8G73 - chains B and C of the 6 polymer chains in the assembly; structure by electron microscopy, 2.50 A resolution.

[Chain B]
Protein: Spike glycoprotein
Source organism: Severe acute respiratory syndrome coronavirus 2
UniProt: P0DTC2 (SPIKE_SARS2); residue numbers follow UniProt; this construct covers 14-1211
Sequence (1234 residues; row label = number of the first residue in the row):
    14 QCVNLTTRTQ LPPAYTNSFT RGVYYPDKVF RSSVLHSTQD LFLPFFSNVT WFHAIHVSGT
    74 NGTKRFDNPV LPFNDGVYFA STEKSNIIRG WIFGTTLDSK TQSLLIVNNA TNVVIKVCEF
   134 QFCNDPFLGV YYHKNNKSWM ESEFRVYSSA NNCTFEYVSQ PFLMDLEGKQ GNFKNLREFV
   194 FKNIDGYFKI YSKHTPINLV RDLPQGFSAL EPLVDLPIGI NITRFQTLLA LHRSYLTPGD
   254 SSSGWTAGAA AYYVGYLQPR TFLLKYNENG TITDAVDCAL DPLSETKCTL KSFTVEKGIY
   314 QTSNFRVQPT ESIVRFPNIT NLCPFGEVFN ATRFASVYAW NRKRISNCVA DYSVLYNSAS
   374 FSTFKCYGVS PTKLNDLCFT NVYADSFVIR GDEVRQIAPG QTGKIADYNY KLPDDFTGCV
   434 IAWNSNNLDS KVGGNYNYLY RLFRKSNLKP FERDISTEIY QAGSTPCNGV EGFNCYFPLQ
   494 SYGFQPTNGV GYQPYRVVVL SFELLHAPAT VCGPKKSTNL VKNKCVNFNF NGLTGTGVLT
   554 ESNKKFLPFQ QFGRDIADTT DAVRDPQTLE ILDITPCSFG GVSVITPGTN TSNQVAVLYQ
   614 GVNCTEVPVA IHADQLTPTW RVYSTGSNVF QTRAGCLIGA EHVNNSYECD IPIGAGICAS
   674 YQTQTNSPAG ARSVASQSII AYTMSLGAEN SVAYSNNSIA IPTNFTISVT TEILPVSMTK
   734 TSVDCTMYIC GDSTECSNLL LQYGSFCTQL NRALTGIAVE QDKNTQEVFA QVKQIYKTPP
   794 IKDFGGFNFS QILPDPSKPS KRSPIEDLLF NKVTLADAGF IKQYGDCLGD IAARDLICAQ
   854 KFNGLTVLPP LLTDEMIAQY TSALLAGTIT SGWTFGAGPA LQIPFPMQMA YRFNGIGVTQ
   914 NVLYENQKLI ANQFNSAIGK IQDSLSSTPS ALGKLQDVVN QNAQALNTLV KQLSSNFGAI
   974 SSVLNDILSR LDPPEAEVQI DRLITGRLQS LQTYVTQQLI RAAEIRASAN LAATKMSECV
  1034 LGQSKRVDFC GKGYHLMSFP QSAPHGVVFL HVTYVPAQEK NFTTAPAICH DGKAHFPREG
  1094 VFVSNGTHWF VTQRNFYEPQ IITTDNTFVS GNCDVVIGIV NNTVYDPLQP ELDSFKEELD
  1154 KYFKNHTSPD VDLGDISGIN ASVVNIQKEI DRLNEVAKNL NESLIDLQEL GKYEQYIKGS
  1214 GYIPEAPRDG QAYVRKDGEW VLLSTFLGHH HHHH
Not modelled in the structure: 181-183, 621-640, 677-688, 828-853, 1148-1247
Differences from the reference sequence: conflict Gly614 (Asp in P0DTC2), Ala682 (Arg in P0DTC2), Gly683 (Arg in P0DTC2), Pro817 (Phe in P0DTC2), Pro892 (Ala in P0DTC2), Pro899 (Ala in P0DTC2), Pro942 (Ala in P0DTC2), Pro986 (Lys in P0DTC2), Pro987 (Val in P0DTC2); expression tag (1212-1247)
Swiss-Prot annotation at these positions:
  - region: Asn280 to Cys301 (Putative superantigen), Arg403 to Asp405 (Integrin-binding motif), Asn448 to Phe456 (Immunodominant HLA epitope recognized by the CD8+), Pro681, Ala684 (Putative superantigen), Ser816 to Tyr837 (Fusion peptide 1), Lys835 to Phe855 (Fusion peptide 2), Asp1163 to Glu1202 (Heptad repeat 2)
  - site (Cleavage): Arg685, Ser686, Arg815, Ser816
  - glycosylation: Asn17 (N-linked (GlcNAc...) (complex) asparagine), Asn61 (N-linked (GlcNAc...) (hybrid) asparagine), Asn74 (N-linked (GlcNAc...) (complex) asparagine), Asn122 (N-linked (GlcNAc...) (hybrid) asparagine), Asn149 (N-linked (GlcNAc...) (complex) asparagine), Asn165 (N-linked (GlcNAc...) (complex) asparagine), Asn234 (N-linked (GlcNAc...) (high mannose) asparagine), Asn282 (N-linked (GlcNAc...) (complex) asparagine), Thr323 (O-linked (GalNAc) threonine), Ser325 (O-linked (HexNAc...) serine), Asn331 (N-linked (GlcNAc...) (complex) asparagine), Asn343 (N-linked (GlcNAc...) (complex) asparagine), Asn603 (N-linked (GlcNAc...) (hybrid) asparagine), Asn616 (N-linked (GlcNAc...) (complex) asparagine), Asn657 (N-linked (GlcNAc...) (complex) asparagine), Thr676 (O-linked (GlcNAc...) threonine), Thr678 (O-linked (GlcNAc...) threonine), Asn709 (N-linked (GlcNAc...) (high mannose) asparagine), Asn717 (N-linked (GlcNAc...) (hybrid) asparagine), Asn801 (N-linked (GlcNAc...) (hybrid) asparagine) and 6 more in UniProt
  - natural variant: Leu18 (L18F: In strain: Beta/B.1.351, Gamma/P.1 and 1 more), Thr19 (T19I: In strain: Omicron/BQ.1.1, Omicron/XBB.1.5 and 1 more; T19R: In strain: Delta/B.1.617.2, Omicron/BA.2 and 4 more), Thr20 (T20N: In strain: Gamma/P.1), Leu24 to Ala27 (sequence variant, change not given here; In strain: Omicron/BA.2, Omicron/BA.2.12.1 and 6 more), Pro26 (P26S: In strain: Gamma/P.1), Gln52 (Q52H: In strain: Omicron/EG.5.1), Ala67 (A67V: In strain: Eta/B.1.525, Omicron/BA.1), His69 to Val70 (deletion: In strain: Alpha/B.1.1.7, Eta/B.1.525 and 5 more), Gly75 (G75V: In strain: Lambda/C.37), Thr76 (T76I: In strain: Lambda/C.37), Asp80 (D80A: In strain: Beta/B.1.351), Val83 (V83A: In strain: Omicron/XBB.1.5, Omicron/EG.5.1), 80 further natural variant entries in UniProt
  - mutagenesis: His69 to Val70 (Increased incorporation of cleaved spike into virions), Asn121 (N121Q: Partial loss of biliverdin affinity), Arg190 (R190K: Partial loss of biliverdin affinity), Asn234 (N234Q: Increased resistance to neutralizing antibodies), Asn331 (N331Q: Reduced viral infectivity), Asn343 (N343Q: Reduced viral infectivity), Leu452 (L452R: Increased resistance to neutralizing antibodies. Decreases HLA binding to NF9 epitope. Increased binding affinity to human ACE2), Tyr453 (Y453F: Decreased HLA binding to NF9 epitope. Increased binding affinity to human ACE2), Ala475 (A475V: Increased resistance to neutralizing antibodies), Val483 (V483A: Increased resistance to neutralizing antibodies), Glu484 (E484D: Increased replication in human TMEM106B overexpressing cells), Phe490 (F490L: Increased resistance to neutralizing antibodies and human covalescent sera neutralization), 11 further mutagenesis entries in UniProt
Cystine bridges: Cys15-Cys136, Cys131-Cys166, Cys291-Cys301, Cys379-Cys432, Cys480-Cys488, Cys538-Cys590, Cys617-Cys649, Cys662-Cys671, Cys738-Cys760, Cys743-Cys749, Cys1032-Cys1043, Cys1082-Cys1126
Covalently attached groups: N-acetylglucosamine (NAG) linked to Asn61, Asn234, Asn282, Asn331, Asn603, Asn616, Asn657, Asn709, Asn717, Asn801, Asn1074, Asn1098, Asn1134

[Chain C]
Protein: Nanosota-3
Source organism: Vicugna pacos
Sequence (138 residues; numbered -1 to 136; the number before each row is that of its first residue; numbers below 1 keep their minus sign (Met-1 is residue -1)):
    -1 MAQVQLQESG GGLVQAGGSL RLSCAASGSI FSPNTMGWFR QALGKQREMV AVISSIASTQ
    59 YANFVKGRFT ITRDNTKNTV HLQMNSLIPE DTAVYYCYAV DKSQDYWGQG TQVTVSSGGQ
   119 HHHHHHGAYP YDVPDYAS
Not modelled in the structure: -1 to 0, 116-136
Cystine bridges: Cys22-Cys95
Reported in the primary citation:
  - mutagenesis - V50F/Q58S: increased binding to XBB.1.5 spike

[Interface between chain B and chain C]
Pairs across the interface - 13 pairs, chain B then chain C:
  Arg346(B) - Tyr104(C)
  Ala348(B) - Gln102(C)
  Ala352(B) - Asp103(C)
  Asn354(B) - Gln102(C)  hydrogen bond
  Tyr449(B) - Gln44(C)
  Tyr449(B) - Arg45(C)  hydrogen bond (backbone-side chain)
  Asn450(B) - Arg45(C)  hydrogen bond
  Asn450(B) - Trp105(C)
  Leu452(B) - Trp105(C)  hydrophobic
  Val483(B) - Tyr59(C)
  Val483(B) - Asn61(C)
  Phe490(B) - Met47(C)  hydrophobic
  Ser494(B) - Gln44(C)  hydrogen bond
Interface residues without a listed pair, chain B (14 interface residues in all): Ser349, Lys356, Ile468, Gln493
Interface residues without a listed pair, chain C (12 interface residues in all): Val2, Gln39, Val98
The authors on this interface:
  - pairs named by the authors: Met47(C)-Phe490(B)

[Overview]
14 residues of chain B face 12 of chain C across their interface, with 4 hydrogen bonds. Polar pairs include
Asn354(B)-Gln102(C), Tyr449(B)-Arg45(C) and Asn450(B)-Arg45(C). The authors report a contact between Met47(C)
and Phe490(B). From the paper: V50F/Q58S of chain C increase binding to XBB.1.5 spike.
Here chain B is Spike glycoprotein (Severe acute respiratory syndrome coronavirus 2) and chain C is Nanosota-3
(Vicugna pacos). Entry 8G73 (SARS-CoV-2 spike/Nb3 complex with 2 RBDs up and 3 Nb3 bound at 2.5 A) was
determined by electron microscopy together with 8G72, 8G74 and 8G75 from the same study.
